4WWC - chains B and F of the 4 polymer chains in the assembly; structure by X-ray diffraction, 2.90 A resolution.

[Chain B]
Name: HTH-type transcriptional repressor YvoA
Organism: Bacillus subtilis
Reference sequence: O34817 (YVOA_BACSU); numbering as in UniProt (aligned over 1-243)
Chain sequence (246 residues; numbered -2 to 243; the number before each row is that of its first residue; numbers below 1 keep their minus sign (Gly-2 is residue -2)):
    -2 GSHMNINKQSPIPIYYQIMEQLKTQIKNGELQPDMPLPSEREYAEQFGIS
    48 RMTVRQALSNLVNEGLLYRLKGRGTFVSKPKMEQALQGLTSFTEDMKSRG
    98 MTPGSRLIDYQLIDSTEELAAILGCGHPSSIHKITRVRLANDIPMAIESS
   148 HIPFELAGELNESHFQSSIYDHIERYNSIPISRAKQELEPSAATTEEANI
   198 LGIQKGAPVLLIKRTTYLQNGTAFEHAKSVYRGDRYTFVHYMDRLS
Disordered / not traced: -2 to -1, 82-84, 113, 124, 161-165, 241-243
Sequence notes: expression tag (-2 to 0)
Reported in the primary citation:
  - conformationally variable residues (order/disorder transition): Gln81 to Gly85
  - binding site for the 19-nt DNA strand (chain F): Arg38, Arg48

[Chain F]
Molecule: 19-nt DNA strand
Sequence (19 nucleotides; each row starts with the number of its first residue):
     1 CAGTGGTCTAGACCACTGG

[How chain B and chain F interact]
Residue-residue contacts - 21 pairs, chain B then chain F:
  Pro10(B) - DT7(F)  phosphate contact
  Pro10(B) - DC8(F)  phosphate contact
  Ile11(B) - DC8(F)  hydrogen bond to the phosphate
  Tyr12(B) - DT7(F)  hydrogen bond to the phosphate
  Tyr12(B) - DC8(F)  phosphate contact
  Arg38(B) - DC13(F)  base contact
  Ile46(B) - DT9(F)  phosphate contact
  Ser47(B) - DT9(F)  hydrogen bond to the phosphate
  Ser47(B) - DA10(F)  hydrogen bond to the base
  Arg48(B) - DA12(F)  base contact
  Met49(B) - DT9(F)  base contact
  Met49(B) - DA10(F)  base contact
  Thr50(B) - DC8(F)  sugar contact
  Thr50(B) - DT9(F)  hydrogen bond to the phosphate
  Gln53(B) - DT7(F)  phosphate contact
  Gln53(B) - DC8(F)  phosphate contact
  Lys68(B) - DC16(F)  sugar contact
  Lys68(B) - DT17(F)  sugar contact
  Gly69(B) - DC16(F)  base contact
  Gly69(B) - DT17(F)  base contact
  Arg70(B) - DT17(F)  phosphate contact
Other interface residues (no listed pair), chain B (15 interface residues in all): Lys5, Gly45
Other interface residues (no listed pair), chain F (9 interface residues in all): DG18

[Overview]
15 residues of chain B and 9 residues of chain F are in contact; the contacts include 5 hydrogen bonds. Among
the polar pairs are Ser47(B)-DA10(F), Ile11(B)-DC8(F) and Tyr12(B)-DT7(F). From the paper: a binding site for
the 19-nt DNA strand (chain F) at Arg38(B) and Arg48(B); conformational variability at Gln81(B).
Here chain B is HTH-type transcriptional repressor YvoA (Bacillus subtilis) and chain F is a 19-nt DNA strand.
Entry 4WWC (Crystal structure of full length YvoA in complex with palindromic operator DNA) was determined by
X-ray diffraction (same publication as 4U0V, 4U0W and 4U0Y).
